PDB entry 7JM6 | electron microscopy, 2.92 A resolution | chains A and B

[Chain A (and B)]
Name: Chloride channel protein
Organism: Gallus gallus
Notes: chain B of this document is another copy of the same molecule, construct and numbering; everything in this record applies to it too
UniProtKB: Q5ZL60 (Q5ZL60_CHICK); residues 0-801 here correspond to UniProt positions 1-802 (UniProt number = residue number + 1)
Amino-acid sequence (802 residues; numbered 0 to 801; the number before each row is that of its first residue; numbering starts at 0):
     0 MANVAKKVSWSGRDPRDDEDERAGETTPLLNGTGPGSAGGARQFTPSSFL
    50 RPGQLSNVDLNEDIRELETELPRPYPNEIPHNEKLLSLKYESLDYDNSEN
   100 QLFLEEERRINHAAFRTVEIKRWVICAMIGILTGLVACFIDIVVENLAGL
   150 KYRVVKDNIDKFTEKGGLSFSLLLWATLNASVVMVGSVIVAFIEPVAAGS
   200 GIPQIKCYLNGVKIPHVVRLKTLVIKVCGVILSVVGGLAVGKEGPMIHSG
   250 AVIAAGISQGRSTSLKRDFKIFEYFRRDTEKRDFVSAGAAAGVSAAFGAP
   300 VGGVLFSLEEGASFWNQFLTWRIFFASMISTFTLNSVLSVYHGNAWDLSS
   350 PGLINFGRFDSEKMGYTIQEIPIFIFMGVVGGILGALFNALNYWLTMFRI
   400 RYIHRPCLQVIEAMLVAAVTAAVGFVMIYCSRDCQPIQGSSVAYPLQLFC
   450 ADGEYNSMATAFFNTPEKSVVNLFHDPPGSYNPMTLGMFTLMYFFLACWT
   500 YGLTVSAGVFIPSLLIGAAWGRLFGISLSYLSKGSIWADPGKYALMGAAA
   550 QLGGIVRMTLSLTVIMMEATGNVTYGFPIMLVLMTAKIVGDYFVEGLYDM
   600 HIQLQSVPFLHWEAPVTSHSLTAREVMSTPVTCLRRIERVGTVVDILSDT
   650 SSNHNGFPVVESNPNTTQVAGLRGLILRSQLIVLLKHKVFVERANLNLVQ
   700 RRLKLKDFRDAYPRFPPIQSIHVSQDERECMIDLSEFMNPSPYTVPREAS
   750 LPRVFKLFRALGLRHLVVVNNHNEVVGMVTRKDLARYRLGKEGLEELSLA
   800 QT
Unresolved in the structure: 0-84, 432-459, 692-699, 788-801
Ion coordination: Mg2+: E90 (together with ATP)
Residues lining bound ligands:
  - 0J1 ((2R)-3-{[(R)-hydroxy{[(1S,2R,3S,4S,5R,6R)-2,3,4,6-tetrahydroxy-5-(phosphonooxy)cyclohexyl]oxy}phosphoryl]oxy}propane-1,2-diyl dinonanoate): M127, L131, L134, V135, K212, P214, V217, R218, L219, L222, V251, I252, A254, G255, I256, Q258, G259, R260, S261, T262, S263, F268, I270, F271, K280, P712, R713
  - ATP (adenosine-5'-triphosphate): Y89, E90, S91, S627, P629, V630, T631, N652, H653, N654, G655, F656, P657, R763, H764, M777, T779, R780, K781, D782, R785
Reported in the primary citation:
  - binding site for chloride ion: S199, G200, Q203, E242, G243, V508, F509, I510, Y597
  - binding site for ATP: S91, S627, T631, N652, H653, N654, G655, R763, H764, M777, K781, D782
  - Mg2+ coordination: E90
  - binding site for 0J1: K212, V217, R218, L219, V251, A254, S261, T262, K280, R713
  - conformationally variable residues (side-chain flip): F296, F509
  - contacts within the chain: E242-E466 (water-mediated contact)

[Chain A / chain B interface]
Residue-residue contacts - 91 pairs, chain A then chain B:
  E98(A) with S749(B), hydrogen bond
  L103(A) with S749(B)
  N110(A) with T616(B)
  P299(A) with V572(B)
  V300(A) with V300(B), hydrophobic
  L307(A) with W314(B), hydrophobic
  E308(A) with Q316(B)
  A311(A) with W314(B), hydrophobic
  S312(A) with W314(B), hydrogen bond (backbone-backbone)
  F313(A) with K755(B)
  W314(A) with L307(B), hydrophobic; A311(B), hydrophobic; S312(B), hydrogen bond (backbone-backbone)
  Q316(A) with E308(B); T558(B), hydrogen bond; L559(B); W611(B)
  F317(A) with E612(B)
  T319(A) with L559(B)
  W320(A) with T558(B); L559(B), hydrophobic; T562(B); M579(B), hydrophobic; M583(B), hydrophobic
  F323(A) with L559(B), hydrophobic; V563(B), hydrophobic; M579(B), hydrophobic
  F324(A) with M579(B), hydrophobic
  M327(A) with M566(B), hydrophobic; F576(B)
  I328(A) with F576(B), hydrophobic
  F331(A) with Y365(B); I367(B), hydrophobic; F576(B), hydrophobic
  W345(A) with I367(B), hydrophobic
  D346(A) with E361(B)
  L347(A) with Y365(B)
  D359(A) with D359(B)
  E361(A) with D346(B)
  Y365(A) with F331(B); L347(B)
  I367(A) with F331(B), hydrophobic; W345(B), hydrophobic
  T558(A) with Q316(B), hydrogen bond; W320(B)
  L559(A) with T319(B); W320(B), hydrophobic; F323(B), hydrophobic
  T562(A) with W320(B)
  V563(A) with F323(B), hydrophobic
  M566(A) with M327(B), hydrophobic
  E567(A) with V572(B)
  G570(A) with G570(B)
  V572(A) with P299(B); E567(B)
  F576(A) with M327(B); I328(B), hydrophobic; F331(B), hydrophobic
  M579(A) with W320(B), hydrophobic; F323(B), hydrophobic; F324(B), hydrophobic
  M583(A) with W320(B), hydrophobic
  W611(A) with Q316(B)
  E612(A) with F317(B)
  T616(A) with N110(B)
  T665(A) with H771(B), hydrogen bond
  Q667(A) with N770(B), hydrogen bond (side chain-backbone); H771(B), hydrogen bond
  R672(A) with N770(B)
  S740(A) with P745(B); R752(B), hydrogen bond (backbone-side chain)
  P741(A) with R752(B)
  Y742(A) with R752(B); L756(B), hydrophobic
  P745(A) with S740(B)
  S749(A) with E98(B), hydrogen bond; L103(B)
  R752(A) with S740(B), hydrogen bond (side chain-backbone); P741(B); Y742(B)
  K755(A) with F313(B)
  L756(A) with Y742(B), hydrophobic; L756(B), hydrophobic
  N770(A) with Q667(B), hydrogen bond (backbone-side chain); R672(B); N772(B), hydrogen bond (backbone-side chain)
  H771(A) with T665(B), hydrogen bond; Q667(B), hydrogen bond; H771(B)
  N772(A) with N770(B), hydrogen bond (side chain-backbone); N772(B)
Also at the interface, not in a pair above, chain A (71 interface residues in all): F102, R115, W122, G297, L304, S335, G575, V615, H618, T666, L671, P739, E747, A748, A759, L760
Also at the interface, not in a pair above, chain B (71 interface residues in all): F102, R115, W122, G297, L304, S335, G575, V615, H618, T666, L671, P739, E747, A748, A759, L760

[Overview]
Chain A and chain B each contribute 71 residues to their interface, with 16 hydrogen bonds. Polar contacts
include E98(A)-S749(B), Q316(A)-T558(B) and T665(A)-H771(B). The paper reports a binding site for ATP at
S91(A), S627(A) and T631(A) among others; a binding site for 0J1 at K212(A), V217(A) and R218(A) among others.
Chain A and chain B are both Chloride channel protein (Gallus gallus); the structure, Structure of chicken
CLC-7, was determined by electron microscopy together with 7JM7 from the same study.
